8AD0 - chains D and E of the 6 polymer chains in the assembly; structure by X-ray diffraction, 3.11 A resolution.

== Chain D ==
Molecule: Na(+)-translocating NADH-quinone reductase subunit D
From: Vibrio cholerae
Notes: EC 7.2.1.1
Reference sequence: A0A085RHY8 (A0A085RHY8_VIBCL); residue numbers follow UniProt; this construct covers 1-210
Amino-acid sequence (210 residues; numbered 1 to 210; the number before each row is that of its first residue):
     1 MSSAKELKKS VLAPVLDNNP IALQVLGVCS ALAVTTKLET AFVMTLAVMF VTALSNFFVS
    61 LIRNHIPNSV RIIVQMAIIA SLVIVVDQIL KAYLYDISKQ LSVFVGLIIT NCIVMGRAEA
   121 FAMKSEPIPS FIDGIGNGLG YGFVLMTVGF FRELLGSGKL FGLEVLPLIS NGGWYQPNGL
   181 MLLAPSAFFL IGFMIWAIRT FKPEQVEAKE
Unresolved in the structure: 1-7, 210
Bound ions: 2Fe-2S cluster Fe: Cys29, Cys112 (shared with Cys26(E), Cys120(E) of chain E)
Ligand contacts: 2Fe-2S cluster (FES): Gly27, Val28, Cys29, Thr110, Asn111, Cys112

== Chain E ==
Molecule: Na(+)-translocating NADH-quinone reductase subunit E
From: Vibrio cholerae
Notes: EC 7.2.1.1
Reference sequence: A0A085QWM0 (A0A085QWM0_VIBCL); residues 1-198 here = UniProt positions 1-198
Amino-acid sequence (198 residues; numbered 1 to 198; the number before each row is that of its first residue):
     1 MEHYISLLVK SIFIENMALS FFLGMCTFLA VSKKVKTSFG LGIAVIVVLT ISVPVNNLVY
    61 NLVLKPDALV EGVDLSFLNF ITFIGVIAAL VQILEMILDR FFPPLYNALG IFLPLITVNC
   121 AIFGGVSFMV QRDYSFAESV VYGFGSGVGW MLAIVALAGI REKMKYSDVP PGLRGLGITF
   181 ITAGLMALGF MSFSGVQL
Unresolved in the structure: 1
Bound ions: 2Fe-2S cluster Fe: Cys26, Cys120 (shared with Cys29(D), Cys112(D) of chain D)
Ligand contacts: 2Fe-2S cluster (FES): Gly24, Met25, Cys26, Val118, Asn119, Cys120

== Chain D / chain E interface ==
Pairs across the interface - 74 pairs, chain D then chain E:
  Ile21(D) with Leu176(E)
  Ala22(D) with Leu176(E)
  Val25(D) with Cys26(E); Leu176(E), hydrophobic
  Leu26(D) with Cys26(E), hydrophobic
  Gly27(D) with Cys26(E), hydrogen bond (backbone-side chain)
  Val28(D) with Met25(E), hydrophobic; Cys26(E), hydrogen bond (backbone-side chain); Phe180(E), hydrophobic
  Cys29(D) with Phe22(E); Leu23(E); Gly24(E), hydrogen bond (side chain-backbone); Met25(E), hydrogen bond (side chain-backbone); Cys120(E), hydrogen bond
  Asn68(D) with Gln92(E), hydrogen bond (backbone-side chain)
  Ser69(D) with Gln92(E), hydrogen bond (backbone-side chain)
  Arg71(D) with Gln92(E); Glu95(E), salt bridge; Pro114(E)
  Ile72(D) with Ala88(E), hydrophobic; Val91(E), hydrophobic; Gln92(E), hydrogen bond (backbone-side chain); Thr117(E)
  Ile73(D) with Ala88(E); Ala89(E)
  Met76(D) with Ile81(E); Ile84(E), hydrophobic
  Ala77(D) with Ile81(E), hydrophobic
  Ala80(D) with Ile81(E), hydrophobic; Ile84(E), hydrophobic
  Ile84(D) with Phe80(E), hydrophobic; Ile81(E)
  Gly106(D) with Phe80(E); Phe123(E)
  Ile109(D) with Phe80(E), hydrophobic
  Thr110(D) with Val118(E); Cys120(E); Phe123(E)
  Cys112(D) with Cys26(E), hydrophobic; Val118(E), hydrophobic
  Met115(D) with Pro114(E); Leu115(E), hydrophobic; Thr117(E); Val118(E), hydrophobic
  Ala184(D) with Phe22(E), hydrophobic
  Pro185(D) with Gly184(E); Leu188(E), hydrophobic
  Phe188(D) with Phe22(E), hydrophobic; Met25(E), hydrophobic; Phe180(E); Ala183(E), hydrophobic; Gly184(E)
  Phe189(D) with Ile181(E); Gly184(E); Leu185(E), hydrophobic
  Ile191(D) with Phe180(E), hydrophobic
  Gly192(D) with Leu173(E); Gly177(E); Phe180(E)
  Ile195(D) with Gly172(E); Leu176(E), hydrophobic; Phe180(E), hydrophobic
  Trp196(D) with Pro170(E), hydrophobic; Pro171(E); Gly172(E); Leu173(E)
  Arg199(D) with Gly172(E); Arg174(E), hydrogen bond (side chain-backbone); Leu176(E)
  Val206(D) with Gly172(E)
  Glu207(D) with Arg174(E), hydrogen bond (backbone-side chain); Gly175(E); Leu176(E)
  Lys209(D) with Arg174(E)
Interface residues without a listed pair, chain D (46 interface residues in all): Gln24, Leu32, Val70, Ser81, Asp87, Gln88, Leu107, Gly116, Leu180, Leu183, Phe193, Thr200, Ala208
Interface residues without a listed pair, chain E (43 interface residues in all): Leu29, Ala30, Phe77, Gly85, Met96, Phe112, Asn119, Ser167, Ala187, Met191

== In short ==
46 residues of chain D face 43 of chain E across their interface, with 10 hydrogen bonds and 1 salt bridge.
Polar contacts include Arg71(D)-Glu95(E), Gly27(D)-Cys26(E) and Val28(D)-Cys26(E). 2Fe-2S cluster is bound
between chain D and chain E.
Here chain D is Na(+)-translocating NADH-quinone reductase subunit D and chain E is Na(+)-translocating
NADH-quinone reductase subunit E, both from Vibrio cholerae. Entry 8AD0 (X-ray structure of Na+-NQR from
Vibrio cholerae in different conformation at 3.1 A) was determined by X-ray diffraction.
